PDB entry 5N8U | X-ray diffraction, 2.62 A resolution | chains A and C

Chain A:
Name: CG9323, isoform A
From: Drosophila melanogaster
Notes: EC 3.6.1.3
UniProtKB: Q8SWT2 (Q8SWT2_DROME); residue numbers follow UniProt; this construct covers 1-942
Amino-acid sequence (944 residues; row label = number of the first residue in the row):
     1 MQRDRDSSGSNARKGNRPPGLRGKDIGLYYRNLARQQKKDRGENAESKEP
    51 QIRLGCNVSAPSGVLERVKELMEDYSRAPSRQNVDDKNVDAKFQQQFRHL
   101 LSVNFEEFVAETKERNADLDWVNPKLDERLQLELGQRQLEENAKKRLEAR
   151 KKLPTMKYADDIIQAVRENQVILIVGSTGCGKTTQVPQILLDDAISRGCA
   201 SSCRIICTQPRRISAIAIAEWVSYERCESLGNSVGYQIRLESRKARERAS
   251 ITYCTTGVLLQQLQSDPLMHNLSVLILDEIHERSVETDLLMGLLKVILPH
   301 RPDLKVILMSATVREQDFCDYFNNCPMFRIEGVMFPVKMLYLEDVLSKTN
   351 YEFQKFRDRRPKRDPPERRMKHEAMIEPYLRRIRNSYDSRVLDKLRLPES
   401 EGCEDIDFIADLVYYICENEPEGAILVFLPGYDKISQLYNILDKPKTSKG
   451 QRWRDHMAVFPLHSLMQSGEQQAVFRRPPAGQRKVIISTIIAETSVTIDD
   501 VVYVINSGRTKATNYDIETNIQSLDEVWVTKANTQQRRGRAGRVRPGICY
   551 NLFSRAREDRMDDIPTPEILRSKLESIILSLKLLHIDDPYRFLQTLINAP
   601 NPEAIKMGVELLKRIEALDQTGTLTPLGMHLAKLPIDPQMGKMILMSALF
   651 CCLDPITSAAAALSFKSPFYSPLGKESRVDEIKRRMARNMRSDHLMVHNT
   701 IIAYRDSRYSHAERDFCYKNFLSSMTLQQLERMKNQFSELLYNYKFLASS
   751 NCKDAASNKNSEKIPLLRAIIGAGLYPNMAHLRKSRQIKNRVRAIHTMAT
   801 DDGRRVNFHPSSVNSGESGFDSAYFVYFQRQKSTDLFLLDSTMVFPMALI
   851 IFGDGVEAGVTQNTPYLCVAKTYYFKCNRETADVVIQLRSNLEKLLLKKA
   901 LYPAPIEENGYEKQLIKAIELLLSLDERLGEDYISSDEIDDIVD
Disordered / not traced: 1-51, 80-89, 356-368, 787-792, 930-944
Differences from the reference sequence: expression tag (943-944)

Chain C:
Molecule: 8-nt DNA strand
Sequence (8 nucleotides; row label = number of the first residue in the row):
     1 CTCTCCCT

How chain A and chain C interact:
Contacting residue pairs (46):
  Pro210(A) - DC7(C)  sugar contact
  Arg211(A) - DC6(C)  phosphate contact
  Arg211(A) - DC7(C)  phosphate contact
  Arg212(A) - DC7(C)  hydrogen bond to the phosphate
  Arg212(A) - DT8(C)  phosphate contact
  Ile238(A) - DT8(C)  phosphate contact
  Arg239(A) - DT8(C)  hydrogen bond to the phosphate
  Thr255(A) - DC7(C)  phosphate contact
  Thr255(A) - DT8(C)  hydrogen bond to the phosphate
  Gly257(A) - DT8(C)  sugar contact
  Val258(A) - DT8(C)  sugar contact
  Gln261(A) - DT8(C)  hydrogen bond to the phosphate
  Pro430(A) - DT4(C)  sugar contact
  Gly431(A) - DT4(C)  phosphate contact
  Tyr432(A) - DC3(C)  base contact
  Tyr432(A) - DT4(C)  hydrogen bond to the phosphate
  His463(A) - DT4(C)  salt bridge to the phosphate
  His463(A) - DC5(C)  salt bridge to the phosphate
  Ser464(A) - DC5(C)  hydrogen bond to the phosphate
  Leu465(A) - DC3(C)  sugar contact
  Thr489(A) - DT4(C)  phosphate contact
  Thr489(A) - DC5(C)  hydrogen bond to the phosphate
  Ile490(A) - DT4(C)  sugar contact
  Ile490(A) - DC5(C)  sugar contact
  Ile491(A) - DC5(C)  phosphate contact
  Ile491(A) - DC6(C)  phosphate contact
  Ser495(A) - DC6(C)  hydrogen bond to the phosphate
  Lys511(A) - DT4(C)  phosphate contact
  Thr513(A) - DT4(C)  base contact
  Leu524(A) - DT4(C)  base contact
  Pro635(A) - DT8(C)  hydrogen bond to the base
  Ile636(A) - DT8(C)  base contact
  Ser664(A) - DC7(C)  base contact
  Ser664(A) - DT8(C)  base contact
  Phe665(A) - DC7(C)  base contact
  Ser671(A) - DC3(C)  base contact
  Glu676(A) - DT2(C)  base contact
  Glu676(A) - DC3(C)  base contact
  Asp680(A) - DT2(C)  base contact
  His809(A) - DT2(C)  phosphate contact
  His809(A) - DC3(C)  salt bridge to the phosphate
  Pro810(A) - DC1(C)  base contact
  Pro810(A) - DT2(C)  sugar contact
  Ser811(A) - DT2(C)  base contact
  Ser833(A) - DC3(C)  hydrogen bond to the phosphate
  Thr834(A) - DT2(C)  hydrogen bond to the phosphate
Interface residues without a listed pair, chain A (39 interface residues in all): Ile213, Asp637, Arg793, Gln831, Phe837

In short:
The interface between chain A and chain C involves 39 residues on one side and 8 on the other; the contacts
include 11 hydrogen bonds and 3 salt bridges. Among the polar pairs are Pro635(A)-DT8(C), Arg212(A)-DC7(C) and
Arg239(A)-DT8(C).
Here chain A is CG9323, isoform A (Drosophila melanogaster) and chain C is an 8-nt DNA strand. Entry 5N8U
(Crystal Structure of Drosophila DHX36 helicase in complex with CTCTCCT) was determined by X-ray diffraction.
